8HDW - chains M and T of the 30 polymer chains in the assembly; structure by electron microscopy, 3.00 A resolution.

# Chain M (and T)
Protein: Pam3 sheath protein
Source organism: uncultured cyanophage
Notes: chain T of this document is another copy of the same molecule, construct and numbering; everything in this record applies to it too
Amino-acid sequence (384 residues; each row starts with the number of its first residue):
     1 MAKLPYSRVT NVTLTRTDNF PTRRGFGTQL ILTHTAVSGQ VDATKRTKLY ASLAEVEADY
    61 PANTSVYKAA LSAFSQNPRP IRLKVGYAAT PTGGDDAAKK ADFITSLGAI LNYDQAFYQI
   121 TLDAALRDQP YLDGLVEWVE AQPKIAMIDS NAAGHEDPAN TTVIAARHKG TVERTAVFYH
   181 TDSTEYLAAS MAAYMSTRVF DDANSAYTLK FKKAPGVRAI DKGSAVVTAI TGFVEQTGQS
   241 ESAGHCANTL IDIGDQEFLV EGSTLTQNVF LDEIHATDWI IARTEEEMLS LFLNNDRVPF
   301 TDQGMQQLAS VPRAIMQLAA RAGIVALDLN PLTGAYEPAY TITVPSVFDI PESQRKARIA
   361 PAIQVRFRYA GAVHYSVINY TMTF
Disordered / not traced: 1-2

# Interface between chain M and chain T
Pairs across the interface - 19 pairs, chain M then chain T:
  K3(M) - Y113(T)
  K3(M) - D114(T)  salt bridge
  K3(M) - Q115(T)
  L4(M) - Q115(T)  hydrogen bond (backbone-side chain)
  P5(M) - Q115(T)
  Y6(M) - E285(T)
  Y6(M) - E286(T)
  T10(M) - E285(T)  hydrogen bond
  T10(M) - M288(T)
  V12(M) - I281(T)  hydrophobic
  V12(M) - T284(T)
  V12(M) - E285(T)
  L14(M) - T277(T)
  R16(M) - E173(T)  salt bridge
  R16(M) - E273(T)  salt bridge
  T17(M) - R366(T)  hydrogen bond (backbone-side chain)
  D18(M) - R366(T)
  N19(M) - Q364(T)
  N19(M) - R366(T)  hydrogen bond (backbone-side chain)
Other interface residues (no listed pair), chain M (14 interface residues in all): S7, V9, T13
Other interface residues (no listed pair), chain T (15 interface residues in all): V269, L289

# Overview
Chain M and chain T form an interface of 14 and 15 residues respectively, with 4 hydrogen bonds and 3 salt
bridges. Among the polar pairs are K3(M)-D114(T), R16(M)-E173(T) and R16(M)-E273(T).
Both chains are Pam3 sheath protein (uncultured cyanophage). Entry 8HDW (Cyanophage Pam3 Sheath-tube) was
determined by electron microscopy together with 8HDR, 7YFW, 7YFZ and 8HDS from the same study.
